Entry 6O7Q (X-ray diffraction, 2.00 A resolution); this record covers chains B and D of the 4 polymer chains in the assembly.

Chain B (and D):
Molecule: Nitrogenase molybdenum-iron protein beta chain
Source organism: Azotobacter vinelandii
Notes: EC 1.18.6.1; chain D of this document is another copy of the same molecule, construct and numbering; everything in this record applies to it too
UniProtKB: P07329 (NIFK_AZOVI); residue numbers follow UniProt; this construct covers 1-523
Sequence (523 residues; numbered 1 to 523; the number before each row is that of its first residue):
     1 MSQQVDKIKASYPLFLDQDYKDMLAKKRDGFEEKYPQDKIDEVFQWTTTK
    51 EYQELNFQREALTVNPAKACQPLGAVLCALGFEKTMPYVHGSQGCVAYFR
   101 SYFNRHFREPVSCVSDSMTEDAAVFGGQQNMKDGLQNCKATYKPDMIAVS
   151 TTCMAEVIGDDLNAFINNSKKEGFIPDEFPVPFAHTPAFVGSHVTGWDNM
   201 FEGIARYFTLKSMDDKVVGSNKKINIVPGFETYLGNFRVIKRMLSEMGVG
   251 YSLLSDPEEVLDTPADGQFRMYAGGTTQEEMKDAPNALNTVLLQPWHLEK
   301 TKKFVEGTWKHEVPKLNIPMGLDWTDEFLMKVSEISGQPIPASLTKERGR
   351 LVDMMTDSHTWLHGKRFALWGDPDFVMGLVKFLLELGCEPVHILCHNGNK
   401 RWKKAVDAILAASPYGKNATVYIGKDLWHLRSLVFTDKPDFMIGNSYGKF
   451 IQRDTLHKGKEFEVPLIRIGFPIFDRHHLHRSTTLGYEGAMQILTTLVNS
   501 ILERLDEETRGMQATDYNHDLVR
Disordered / not traced: 1
Differences from the reference sequence: engineered mutation Ala188 (Ser in P07329)
Metal / ion sites: fe(8)-S(7) cluster Fe: Cys70, Cys95, Cys153 (shared with 3 residues of chain A); Fe ion site 1: Arg108, Glu109 (shared with Asp353(D), Asp357(D) of chain D); Fe ion site 2: Asp353, Asp357 (shared with Arg108(D), Glu109(D) of chain D)
Small-molecule neighbours: fe(8)-S(7) cluster (CLF): Cys70, Pro72, Ser92, Gly94, Cys95, Tyr98, Phe99, Thr152, Cys153, Ala188
UniProt features mapped onto this chain:
  - binding site ([8Fe-7S] cluster): Cys70, Cys95, Cys153
Reported in the primary citation:
  - mutagenesis - S188A: unchanged growth in response to diazotrophic growth conditions
  - mutagenesis - S188A: decreased catalytic activity

How chain B and chain D interact:
Pairs across the interface - 131 pairs, chain B then chain D:
  Ser11(B) - Tyr517(D)  hydrogen bond (backbone-side chain)
  Ser11(B) - Asn518(D)  hydrogen bond
  Tyr12(B) - Glu508(D)  hydrogen bond
  Tyr12(B) - Thr509(D)
  Tyr12(B) - Thr515(D)
  Tyr12(B) - Tyr517(D)
  Tyr12(B) - Asn518(D)
  Phe15(B) - Tyr517(D)
  Leu16(B) - Ala514(D)
  Lys34(B) - Gln513(D)  hydrogen bond
  Gln37(B) - Gln513(D)  hydrogen bond
  Arg105(B) - Val522(D)
  Arg108(B) - Asp357(D)
  Arg108(B) - Arg523(D)  hydrogen bond (side chain-backbone)
  Glu109(B) - Asp353(D)
  Arg238(B) - Arg350(D)
  Glu259(B) - Lys346(D)  salt bridge
  Glu259(B) - Arg350(D)  salt bridge
  Asp262(B) - Arg350(D)  salt bridge
  Pro264(B) - Lys346(D)
  Pro264(B) - Gly349(D)
  Ala265(B) - Gly349(D)  hydrogen bond (backbone-backbone)
  Ala265(B) - Val352(D)
  Ala265(B) - Asp353(D)
  Lys346(B) - Glu259(D)  salt bridge
  Lys346(B) - Pro264(D)
  Gly349(B) - Pro264(D)
  Gly349(B) - Ala265(D)  hydrogen bond (backbone-backbone)
  Arg350(B) - Arg238(D)
  Arg350(B) - Glu259(D)  salt bridge
  Arg350(B) - Asp262(D)  salt bridge
  Val352(B) - Ala265(D)
  Asp353(B) - Glu109(D)
  Asp353(B) - Ala265(D)
  Met354(B) - His478(D)
  Met354(B) - Arg481(D)
  Asp357(B) - Arg108(D)
  Asp357(B) - His477(D)
  Asp357(B) - His478(D)
  Ser358(B) - His477(D)  hydrogen bond
  Ser358(B) - His478(D)  hydrogen bond
  Trp361(B) - His477(D)
  Ser446(B) - Leu521(D)
  Tyr447(B) - Leu521(D)  hydrophobic
  Lys449(B) - Asp506(D)  salt bridge
  Lys449(B) - His519(D)
  Lys449(B) - Asp520(D)  hydrogen bond (side chain-backbone)
  Phe450(B) - His519(D)
  Phe450(B) - Leu521(D)  hydrophobic
  Gln452(B) - Arg510(D)
  Arg453(B) - Arg510(D)
  Arg453(B) - Met512(D)
  Asp454(B) - Met512(D)
  Leu456(B) - Arg510(D)
  His457(B) - Met512(D)
  Glu463(B) - Arg510(D)  salt bridge
  Arg468(B) - Asp506(D)  salt bridge
  Phe474(B) - Leu521(D)
  Phe474(B) - Val522(D)
  Phe474(B) - Arg523(D)  hydrogen bond (backbone-backbone)
  Asp475(B) - Leu502(D)
  Asp475(B) - Asp506(D)
  Asp475(B) - Leu521(D)  hydrogen bond (backbone-backbone)
  Asp475(B) - Arg523(D)
  Arg476(B) - Asn499(D)
  Arg476(B) - Leu502(D)
  Arg476(B) - Glu503(D)
  Arg476(B) - Asp506(D)  salt bridge
  His477(B) - Asp357(D)
  His477(B) - Ser358(D)  hydrogen bond
  His477(B) - Trp361(D)
  His477(B) - Thr495(D)
  His477(B) - Val498(D)
  His477(B) - Asn499(D)  hydrogen bond (backbone-side chain)
  His477(B) - Leu502(D)
  His477(B) - Arg523(D)  hydrogen bond (side chain-backbone)
  His478(B) - Met354(D)
  His478(B) - Asp357(D)
  His478(B) - Ser358(D)  hydrogen bond
  His478(B) - Thr495(D)
  Leu479(B) - Asn499(D)
  Arg481(B) - Met354(D)
  Met491(B) - Arg481(D)
  Leu494(B) - His478(D)
  Thr495(B) - His477(D)
  Thr495(B) - His478(D)
  Val498(B) - His477(D)
  Asn499(B) - Arg476(D)
  Asn499(B) - His477(D)  hydrogen bond (side chain-backbone)
  Asn499(B) - Leu479(D)
  Leu502(B) - Asp475(D)
  Leu502(B) - Arg476(D)
  Leu502(B) - His477(D)
  Glu503(B) - Arg476(D)
  Glu503(B) - Glu503(D)
  Asp506(B) - Lys449(D)  salt bridge
  Asp506(B) - Arg468(D)  salt bridge
  Asp506(B) - Asp475(D)
  Asp506(B) - Arg476(D)  salt bridge
  Glu508(B) - Tyr12(D)  hydrogen bond
  Thr509(B) - Tyr12(D)
  Arg510(B) - Gln452(D)
  Arg510(B) - Arg453(D)
  Arg510(B) - Leu456(D)
  Arg510(B) - Glu463(D)
  Met512(B) - Arg453(D)
  Met512(B) - Asp454(D)
  Met512(B) - His457(D)
  Gln513(B) - Lys34(D)  hydrogen bond
  Gln513(B) - Gln37(D)  hydrogen bond
  Ala514(B) - Leu16(D)
  Thr515(B) - Tyr12(D)
  Asp516(B) - Arg453(D)
  Tyr517(B) - Ser11(D)  hydrogen bond (side chain-backbone)
  Tyr517(B) - Tyr12(D)
  Tyr517(B) - Phe15(D)
  Asn518(B) - Ser11(D)  hydrogen bond
  Asn518(B) - Tyr12(D)
  His519(B) - Lys449(D)
  His519(B) - Phe450(D)
  Asp520(B) - Lys449(D)  hydrogen bond (backbone-side chain)
  Leu521(B) - Ser446(D)
  Leu521(B) - Tyr447(D)  hydrophobic
  Leu521(B) - Phe450(D)  hydrophobic
  Leu521(B) - Phe474(D)
  Leu521(B) - Asp475(D)
  Val522(B) - Arg105(D)
  Val522(B) - Phe474(D)
  Arg523(B) - Arg108(D)  hydrogen bond (backbone-side chain)
  Arg523(B) - Phe474(D)  hydrogen bond (backbone-backbone)
  Arg523(B) - His477(D)  hydrogen bond (backbone-side chain)
Other interface residues (no listed pair), chain B (69 interface residues in all): Pro13, Ile40, Phe44, Thr263, Leu505
Other interface residues (no listed pair), chain D (70 interface residues in all): Pro13, Ile40, Phe44, Glu258, Thr263, Met491, Leu494, Leu505, Asp516

In short:
Chain B and chain D form an interface of 69 and 70 residues respectively, with 27 hydrogen bonds and 13 salt
bridges. Polar pairs include Glu259(B)-Lys346(D), Glu259(B)-Arg350(D) and Asp262(B)-Arg350(D). The paper
reports that S188A of chain B reduces catalytic activity; S188A of chain B leaves growth in response to
diazotrophic growth conditions unchanged.
Chain B and chain D are both Nitrogenase molybdenum-iron protein beta chain (Azotobacter vinelandii); the
structure, Nitrogenase MoFeP mutant S188A from Azotobacter vinelandii in the dithionite reduced state after
redox cycling, was determined by X-ray diffraction (same publication as 6O7L, 6O7M, 6O7N, 6O7O, 6O7P, 6O7R and
6O7S).
